PDB entry 7FG3 | electron microscopy, 3.90 A resolution | chains A and D

[Chain A]
Name: Spike glycoprotein
Source organism: Severe acute respiratory syndrome coronavirus 2
UniProt: P0DTC2 (SPIKE_SARS2); numbering as in UniProt (aligned over 1-1273)
Chain sequence (1273 residues; numbered 1 to 1273; the number before each row is that of its first residue):
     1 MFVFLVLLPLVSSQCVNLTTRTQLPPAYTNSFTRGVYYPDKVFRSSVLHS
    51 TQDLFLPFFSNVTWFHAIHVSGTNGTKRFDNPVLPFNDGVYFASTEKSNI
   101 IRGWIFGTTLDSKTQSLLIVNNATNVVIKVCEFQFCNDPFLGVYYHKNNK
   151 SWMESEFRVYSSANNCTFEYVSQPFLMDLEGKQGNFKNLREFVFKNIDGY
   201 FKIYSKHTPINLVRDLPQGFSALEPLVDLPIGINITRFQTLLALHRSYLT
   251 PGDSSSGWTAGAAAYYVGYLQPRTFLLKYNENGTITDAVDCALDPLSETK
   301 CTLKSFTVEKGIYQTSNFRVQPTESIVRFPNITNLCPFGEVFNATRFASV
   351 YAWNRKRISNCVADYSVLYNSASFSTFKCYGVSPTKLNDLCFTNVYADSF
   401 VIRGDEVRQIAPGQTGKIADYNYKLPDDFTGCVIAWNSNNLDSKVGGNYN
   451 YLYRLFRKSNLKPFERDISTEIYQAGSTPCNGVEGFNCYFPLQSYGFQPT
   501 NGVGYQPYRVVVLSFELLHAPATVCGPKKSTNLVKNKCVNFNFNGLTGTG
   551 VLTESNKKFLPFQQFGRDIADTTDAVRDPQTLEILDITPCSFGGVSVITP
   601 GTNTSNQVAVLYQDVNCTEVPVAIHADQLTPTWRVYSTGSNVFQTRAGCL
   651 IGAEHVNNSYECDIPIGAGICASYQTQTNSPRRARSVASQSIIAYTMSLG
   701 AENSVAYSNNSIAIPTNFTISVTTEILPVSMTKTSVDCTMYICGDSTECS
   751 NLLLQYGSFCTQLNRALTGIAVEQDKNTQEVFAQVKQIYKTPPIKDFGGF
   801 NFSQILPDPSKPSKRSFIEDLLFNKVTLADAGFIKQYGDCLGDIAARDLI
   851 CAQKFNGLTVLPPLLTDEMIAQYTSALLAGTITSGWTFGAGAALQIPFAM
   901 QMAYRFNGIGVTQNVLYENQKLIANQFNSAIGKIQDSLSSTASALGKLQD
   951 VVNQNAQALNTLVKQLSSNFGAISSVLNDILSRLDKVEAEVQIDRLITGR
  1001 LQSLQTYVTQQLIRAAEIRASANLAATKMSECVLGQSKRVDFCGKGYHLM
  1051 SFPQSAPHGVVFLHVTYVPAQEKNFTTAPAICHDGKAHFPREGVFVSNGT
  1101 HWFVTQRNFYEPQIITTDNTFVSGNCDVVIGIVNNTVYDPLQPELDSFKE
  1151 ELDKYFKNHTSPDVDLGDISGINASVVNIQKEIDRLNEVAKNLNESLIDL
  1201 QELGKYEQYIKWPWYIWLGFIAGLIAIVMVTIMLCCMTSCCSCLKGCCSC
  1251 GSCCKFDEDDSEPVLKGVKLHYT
Not modelled in the structure: 1-26, 70-79, 140-158, 244-258, 835-852, 1139-1273
Disulfide bonds: Cys-131/Cys-166, Cys-336/Cys-361, Cys-379/Cys-432, Cys-391/Cys-525, Cys-617/Cys-649, Cys-662/Cys-671, Cys-743/Cys-749, Cys-1032/Cys-1043
UniProt features mapped onto this chain:
  - region: Asn-280 to Cys-301 (Putative superantigen), Arg-403 to Asp-405 (Integrin-binding motif), Asn-448 to Phe-456 (Immunodominant HLA epitope recognized by the CD8+), Pro-681 to Ala-684 (Putative superantigen), Ser-816 to Tyr-837 (Fusion peptide 1), Lys-835 to Phe-855 (Fusion peptide 2), Asp-1163 to Glu-1202 (Heptad repeat 2)
  - motif: Met-1237 to Cys-1241 (Binding to host endocytosis trafficking protein SNX27), Asp-1257 to Glu-1262 (Diacidic ER export motif (host COPII)), Ser-1261 to Gly-1267 (Binding to host plasma membrane localising/FERM domain proteins), Lys-1269 to Thr-1273 (KxHxx, ER retrieval signal (COPI))
  - site (Cleavage): Arg-685, Ser-686, Arg-815, Ser-816
  - lipidation (S-palmitoyl cysteine): Cys-1235, Cys-1236, Cys-1240, Cys-1241, Cys-1243, Cys-1247, Cys-1248, Cys-1250, Cys-1253, Cys-1254
  - glycosylation: Asn-17 (N-linked (GlcNAc...) (complex) asparagine), Asn-61 (N-linked (GlcNAc...) (hybrid) asparagine), Asn-74 (N-linked (GlcNAc...) (complex) asparagine), Asn-122 (N-linked (GlcNAc...) (hybrid) asparagine), Asn-149 (N-linked (GlcNAc...) (complex) asparagine), Asn-165 (N-linked (GlcNAc...) (complex) asparagine), Asn-234 (N-linked (GlcNAc...) (high mannose) asparagine), Asn-282 (N-linked (GlcNAc...) (complex) asparagine), Thr-323 (O-linked (GalNAc) threonine), Ser-325 (O-linked (HexNAc...) serine), Asn-331 (N-linked (GlcNAc...) (complex) asparagine), Asn-343 (N-linked (GlcNAc...) (complex) asparagine), Asn-603 (N-linked (GlcNAc...) (hybrid) asparagine), Asn-616 (N-linked (GlcNAc...) (complex) asparagine), Asn-657 (N-linked (GlcNAc...) (complex) asparagine), Thr-676 (O-linked (GlcNAc...) threonine), Thr-678 (O-linked (GlcNAc...) threonine), Asn-709 (N-linked (GlcNAc...) (high mannose) asparagine), Asn-717 (N-linked (GlcNAc...) (hybrid) asparagine), Asn-801 (N-linked (GlcNAc...) (hybrid) asparagine) and 6 more in UniProt
  - natural variant: Leu-5 (L5F: In strain: Iota/B.1.526), Ser-13 (S13I: In strain: Epsilon/B.1.427/B.1.429), Leu-18 (L18F: In strain: Beta/B.1.351, Gamma/P.1 and 1 more), Thr-19 (T19I: In strain: Omicron/BQ.1.1, Omicron/XBB.1.5 and 1 more; T19R: In strain: Delta/B.1.617.2, Omicron/BA.2 and 4 more), Thr-20 (T20N: In strain: Gamma/P.1), Leu-24 to Ala-27 (sequence variant, change not given here; In strain: Omicron/BA.2, Omicron/BA.2.12.1 and 6 more), Pro-26 (P26S: In strain: Gamma/P.1), Gln-52 (Q52H: In strain: Omicron/EG.5.1), Ala-67 (A67V: In strain: Eta/B.1.525, Omicron/BA.1), His-69 to Val-70 (deletion: In strain: Alpha/B.1.1.7, Eta/B.1.525 and 5 more), Gly-75 (G75V: In strain: Lambda/C.37), Thr-76 (T76I: In strain: Lambda/C.37), 83 further natural variant entries in UniProt
  - mutagenesis: His-69 to Val-70 (Increased incorporation of cleaved spike into virions), Asn-121 (N121Q: Partial loss of biliverdin affinity), Arg-190 (R190K: Partial loss of biliverdin affinity), Asn-234 (N234Q: Increased resistance to neutralizing antibodies), Asn-331 (N331Q: Reduced viral infectivity), Asn-343 (N343Q: Reduced viral infectivity), Leu-452 (L452R: Increased resistance to neutralizing antibodies. Decreases HLA binding to NF9 epitope. Increased binding affinity to human ACE2), Tyr-453 (Y453F: Decreased HLA binding to NF9 epitope. Increased binding affinity to human ACE2), Ala-475 (A475V: Increased resistance to neutralizing antibodies), Val-483 (V483A: Increased resistance to neutralizing antibodies), Glu-484 (E484D: Increased replication in human TMEM106B overexpressing cells), Phe-490 (F490L: Increased resistance to neutralizing antibodies and human covalescent sera neutralization), 17 further mutagenesis entries in UniProt

[Chain D]
Name: K-874A vhh
Source organism: Homo sapiens
Notes: antibody fragment or engineered binder
Chain sequence (132 residues; each row starts with the number of its first residue):
     1 AEVQLVESGGGQVETGGSLRLSCQASGSTFSDYVMAWFRQRPGKEREFVA
    51 TISRNGGTTTYGSSVKGRFTISRDNAKSTVYLQMNSLKPEDTAVYYCYAV
   101 GGDGDSWGQGTQVTVSSEPKTPKPQSHHHHHH
Not modelled in the structure: 1, 118-132
Disulfide bonds: Cys-23/Cys-97

[How chain A and chain D interact]
Pairs across the interface (23; chain A residue first):
  Phe-347(A) with Asp-105(D); Trp-107(D)
  Ala-348(A) with Asp-105(D)
  Ser-349(A) with Asp-105(D), hydrogen bond (backbone-side chain)
  Ala-352(A) with Gly-104(D)
  Asn-354(A) with Asp-103(D), hydrogen bond
  Lys-356(A) with Asp-103(D), salt bridge
  Tyr-449(A) with Gln-40(D); Lys-44(D), hydrogen bond (side chain-backbone); Glu-45(D); Arg-46(D)
  Asn-450(A) with Tyr-96(D); Tyr-98(D)
  Tyr-451(A) with Arg-46(D); Asp-105(D); Trp-107(D)
  Arg-466(A) with Gly-102(D), hydrogen bond (side chain-backbone); Asp-103(D); Gly-104(D)
  Cys-488(A) with Ser-63(D)
  Ser-494(A) with Arg-46(D), hydrogen bond
  Tyr-495(A) with Arg-46(D), hydrogen bond (backbone-side chain)
  Gly-496(A) with Arg-46(D)
Also at the interface, not in a pair above, chain A (17 interface residues in all): Arg-346, Ile-468, Ile-472
Also at the interface, not in a pair above, chain D (15 interface residues in all): Thr-60, Val-100, Gly-101
The authors on this interface:
  - epitope / paratope residues, chain A: Asn-450(A)

[Summary]
The interface between chain A and chain D involves 17 residues on one side and 15 on the other, with 6
hydrogen bonds and 1 salt bridge. Polar contacts include Lys-356(A)/Asp-103(D), Ser-349(A)/Asp-105(D) and
Asn-354(A)/Asp-103(D). From UniProt: 31 mutagenesis sites on chain A. From the paper: the epitope/paratope
residue Asn-450(A).
Chain A is Spike glycoprotein (Severe acute respiratory syndrome coronavirus 2) and chain D is K-874A vhh
(Homo sapiens); the structure, Major cryo-EM structure of S protein trimer of SARS-CoV2 with K-874, composite
map, was determined by electron microscopy, deposited together with 7FG2 and 7FG7.
